PDB entry 7F3U | electron microscopy, 4.00 A resolution | chains A and B

== Chain A (and B) ==
Molecule: Transmembrane protein 120A
Source organism: Homo sapiens
Notes: chain B of this document is another copy of the same molecule, construct and numbering; everything in this record applies to it too
UniProt: Q9BXJ8 (TACAN_HUMAN); residue numbers follow UniProt; this construct covers 2-343
Amino-acid sequence (375 residues; numbered -31 to 343; the number before each row is that of its first residue; numbers below 1 keep their minus sign (Met-31 is residue -31)):
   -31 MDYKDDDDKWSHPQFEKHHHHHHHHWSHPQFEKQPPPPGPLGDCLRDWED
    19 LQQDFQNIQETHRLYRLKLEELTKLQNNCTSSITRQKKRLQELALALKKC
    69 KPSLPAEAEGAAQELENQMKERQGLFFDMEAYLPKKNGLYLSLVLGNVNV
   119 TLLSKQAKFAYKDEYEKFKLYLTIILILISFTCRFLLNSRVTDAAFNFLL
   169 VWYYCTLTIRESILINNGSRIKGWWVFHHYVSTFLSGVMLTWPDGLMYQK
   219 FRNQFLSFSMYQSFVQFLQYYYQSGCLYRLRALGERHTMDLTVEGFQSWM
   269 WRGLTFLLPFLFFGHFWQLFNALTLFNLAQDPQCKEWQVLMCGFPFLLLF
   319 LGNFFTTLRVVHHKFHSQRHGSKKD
Unresolved in the structure: -31 to 6, 335-343
Construct notes: expression tag (-31 to 1)
Swiss-Prot annotation at these positions:
  - binding site (CoA): Lys130, Ser187, Arg188, Gln237, Tyr240, Gln241, His283, Lys332
  - mutagenesis: Trp193 (W193A: Decreases the binding affinity with CoA), Met207 (M207A: Increases membrane pressure-activated current)

== How chain A and chain B interact ==
Pairs across the interface (34; chain A residue first):
  Leu19(A) with Arg90(B), hydrogen bond (backbone-side chain)
  Gln20(A) with Arg90(B)
  Phe23(A) with Arg90(B)
  His30(A) with Met97(B)
  Tyr33(A) with Leu40(B); Gln44(B)
  Leu40(A) with Tyr33(B)
  Gln44(A) with Tyr33(B)
  Arg90(A) with Leu19(B), hydrogen bond (side chain-backbone); Gln20(B); Phe23(B)
  Met97(A) with His30(B)
  Leu111(A) with Phe136(B), hydrophobic; Trp170(B), hydrophobic; Arg178(B)
  Leu113(A) with Tyr129(B), hydrogen bond (backbone-side chain); Ile177(B), hydrophobic; Ile181(B), hydrophobic
  Gly114(A) with Tyr129(B); Glu132(B)
  Asn115(A) with Asn117(B), hydrogen bond (side chain-backbone)
  Asn117(A) with Asn115(B), hydrogen bond (backbone-side chain)
  Tyr129(A) with Leu113(B), hydrogen bond (side chain-backbone); Gly114(B)
  Glu132(A) with Gly114(B)
  Phe136(A) with Leu111(B), hydrophobic
  Phe166(A) with Gly205(B)
  Trp170(A) with Leu111(B), hydrophobic
  Ile177(A) with Leu113(B), hydrophobic
  Arg178(A) with Leu111(B)
  Ile181(A) with Leu113(B), hydrophobic
  Gly205(A) with Phe166(B)
  Leu208(A) with Leu208(B), hydrophobic
  Pro211(A) with Pro211(B), hydrophobic
Other interface residues (no listed pair), chain A (32 interface residues in all): Asp22, Pro102, Val112, Val116, Val159, Thr174, Gln306
Other interface residues (no listed pair), chain B (32 interface residues in all): Asp22, Pro102, Val112, Val116, Val159, Thr174, Gln306

== Overview ==
Chain A and chain B each contribute 32 residues to their interface, with 6 hydrogen bonds. Among the polar
pairs are Leu19(A)-Arg90(B), Leu113(A)-Tyr129(B) and Asn115(A)-Asn117(B). Curated annotation (UniProt) lists 8
CoA-binding residues and 2 mutagenesis sites on chain A.
Chain A and chain B are both Transmembrane protein 120A (Homo sapiens); the structure, Cryo-EM structure of
human TMEM120A in the CoASH-free state, was determined by electron microscopy together with 7F3T from the same
study.
